6J9E - chains A and B of the 10 polymer chains in the assembly; structure by electron microscopy, 3.41 A resolution.

[Chain A (and B)]
Protein: DNA-directed RNA polymerase subunit alpha
Source organism: Xanthomonas oryzae pv. oryzae (strain PXO99A)
Notes: EC 2.7.7.6; chain B of this document is another copy of the same molecule, construct and numbering; everything in this record applies to it too
UniProtKB: B2SQT4 (RPOA_XANOP); residue numbers follow UniProt; this construct covers 1-332
Amino-acid sequence (346 residues; row label = number of the first residue in the row; numbers below 1 keep their minus sign (Met-13 is residue -13)):
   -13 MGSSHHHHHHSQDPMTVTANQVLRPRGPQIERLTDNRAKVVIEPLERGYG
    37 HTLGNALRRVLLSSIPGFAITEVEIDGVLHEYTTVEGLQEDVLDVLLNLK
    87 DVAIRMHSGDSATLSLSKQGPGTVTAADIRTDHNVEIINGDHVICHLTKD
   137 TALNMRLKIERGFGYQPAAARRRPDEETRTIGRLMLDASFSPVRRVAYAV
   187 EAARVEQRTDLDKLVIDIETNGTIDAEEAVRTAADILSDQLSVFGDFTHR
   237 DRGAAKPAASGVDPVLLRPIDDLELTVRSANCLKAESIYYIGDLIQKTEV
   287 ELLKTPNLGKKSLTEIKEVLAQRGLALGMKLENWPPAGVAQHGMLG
Not modelled in the structure: -13 to 10, 158-167, 232-332 (chain B: -13 to 8, 156-169, 231-332)
Sequence notes: initiating methionine (-13); expression tag (-12 to 0)

[Interface between chain A and chain B]
Pairs across the interface (29):
  Pro11(A) - Val229(B)
  Ile28(A) - Phe230(B)  hydrophobic
  Leu31(A) - Gln226(B)
  Tyr35(A) - Ser50(B)
  Tyr35(A) - Ile222(B)
  Tyr35(A) - Gln226(B)
  Thr38(A) - Arg45(B)
  Leu39(A) - Leu227(B)  hydrophobic
  Ala42(A) - Thr38(B)
  Leu43(A) - Phe230(B)  hydrophobic
  Arg45(A) - Gly34(B)  hydrogen bond (side chain-backbone)
  Arg45(A) - Thr38(B)
  Ser50(A) - Tyr35(B)  hydrogen bond
  Val216(A) - Phe230(B)  hydrophobic
  Ile222(A) - Tyr35(B)
  Leu223(A) - Leu227(B)  hydrophobic
  Gln226(A) - Leu9(B)
  Gln226(A) - Leu31(B)
  Gln226(A) - Tyr35(B)
  Gln226(A) - Leu39(B)
  Leu227(A) - Leu39(B)  hydrophobic
  Leu227(A) - Leu223(B)  hydrophobic
  Leu227(A) - Leu227(B)  hydrophobic
  Val229(A) - Pro11(B)
  Val229(A) - Gly13(B)
  Phe230(A) - Pro14(B)  hydrophobic
  Phe230(A) - Leu43(B)  hydrophobic
  Phe230(A) - Val216(B)  hydrophobic
  Phe230(A) - Ala220(B)  hydrophobic
Also at the interface, not in a pair above, chain A (19 interface residues in all): Pro14, Ala220
Also at the interface, not in a pair above, chain B (25 interface residues in all): Ile28, His37, Asn41, Val46, Ser224

[In short]
The interface between chain A and chain B involves 19 residues on one side and 25 on the other, with 2
hydrogen bonds. Polar contacts include Arg45(A)-Gly34(B) and Ser50(A)-Tyr35(B).
Both chains are DNA-directed RNA polymerase subunit alpha (Xanthomonas oryzae pv. oryzae (strain PXO99A)).
Entry 6J9E (Cryo-EM structure of Xanthomonos oryzae transcription elongation complex with NusA and the
bacteriophage protein P7) was determined by electron microscopy together with 6J9F from the same study.
